Entry 8ILM (electron microscopy, 3.30 A resolution); this record covers chains B and Q of the 19 polymer chains in the assembly.

== Chain B ==
Name: Ribulose bisphosphate carboxylase large chain
Source organism: Synechococcus elongatus PCC 6301
Notes: EC 4.1.1.39
UniProt: P00880 (RBL_SYNP6); residues 1-472 here = UniProt positions 1-472
Amino-acid sequence (472 residues; row label = number of the first residue in the row):
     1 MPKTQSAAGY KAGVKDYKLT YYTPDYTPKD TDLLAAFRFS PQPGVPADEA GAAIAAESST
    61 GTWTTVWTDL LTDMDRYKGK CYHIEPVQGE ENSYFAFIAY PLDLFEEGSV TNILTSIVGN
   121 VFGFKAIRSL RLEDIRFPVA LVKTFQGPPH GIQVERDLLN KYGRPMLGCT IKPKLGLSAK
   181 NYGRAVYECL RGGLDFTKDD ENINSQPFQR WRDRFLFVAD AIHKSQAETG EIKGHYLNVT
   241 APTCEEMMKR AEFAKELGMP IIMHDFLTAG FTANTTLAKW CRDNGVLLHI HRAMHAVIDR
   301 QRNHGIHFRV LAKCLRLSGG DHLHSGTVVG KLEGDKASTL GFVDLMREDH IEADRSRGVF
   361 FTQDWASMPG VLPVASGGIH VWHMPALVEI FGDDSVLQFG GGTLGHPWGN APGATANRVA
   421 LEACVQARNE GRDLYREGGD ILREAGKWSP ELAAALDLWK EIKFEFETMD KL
Not modelled in the structure: 1-13, 467-472
Swiss-Prot annotation at these positions:
  - motif: E461 to E467 (Interacts with RbcX2)
  - active site (Proton acceptor): K172, H291
  - binding site (substrate): N120, T170, K174, R292, H324, S376
  - binding site (Mg(2+)): K198, D200, E201
  - site: K331 (Transition state stabilizer)
  - modified residue: K198 (N6-carboxylysine)
  - mutagenesis: E49 (E49A/C: Does not form the RbcL8-(RbcX2)8 complex), A53 (A53H: Wild-type formation of the RbcL8-(RbcX2)8 complex), W67 to L71 (Alters the RbcL-RbcS interface, RbcS cannot displace RbcX2 from assembly intermediate), E106 (E106Q: Protein aggregates, forms RbcL2-RbcX(2)2 homodimer intermediate poorly), A126 (A126Y: Reduced formation of the RbcL8-(RbcX2)8 complex), R212 (R212S: Forms stable homodimer in presence of RbcX2 but does not form RbcL8 form), E461 to L472 (Remains bound to GroEL), F464 (F464A: Remains bound to GroEL), F466 (F466A: Remains bound to GroEL)

== Chain Q ==
Name: Protein BUNDLE SHEATH DEFECTIVE 2, chloroplastic
Source organism: Arabidopsis thaliana
UniProt: Q9SN73 (BSD2_ARATH); residues 1-80 here correspond to UniProt positions 57-136 (UniProt number = residue number + 56)
Amino-acid sequence (81 residues; row label = number of the first residue in the row; numbering starts at 0):
     0 MAANNNPQGT KPNSLVCANC EGEGCVACSQ CKGGGVNLID HFNGQFKAGA LCWLCRGKKE
    60 VLCGDCNGAG FIGGFLSTFD E
Not modelled in the structure: 0-6, 80
Sequence notes: initiating methionine (0)
Swiss-Prot annotation at these positions:
  - zinc finger: P6 to T77 (CR-type)
  - binding site (Zn(2+)): C16, C19, E22, C24, C27, C30, C51, C54, E59, C62, C65

== Interface between chain B and chain Q ==
Residue-residue contacts (30):
  T327(B) - D79(Q)  hydrogen bond (side chain-backbone)
  V329(B) - D79(Q)
  G377(B) - T77(Q)
  G377(B) - F78(Q)  hydrogen bond (backbone-backbone)
  G377(B) - D79(Q)  hydrogen bond (backbone-backbone)
  G378(B) - D79(Q)
  I379(B) - D79(Q)
  H383(B) - D79(Q)  salt bridge
  G405(B) - L61(Q)
  P407(B) - L53(Q)
  P407(B) - R55(Q)  hydrogen bond (backbone-side chain)
  W408(B) - F45(Q)  hydrophobic
  W408(B) - W52(Q)  hydrogen bond (side chain-backbone)
  W408(B) - L53(Q)  hydrogen bond (side chain-backbone)
  W408(B) - R55(Q)  hydrogen bond (backbone-side chain)
  P450(B) - Q44(Q)
  P450(B) - W52(Q)
  A453(B) - W52(Q)
  A454(B) - W52(Q)
  A454(B) - L53(Q)  hydrophobic
  D457(B) - Q29(Q)  hydrogen bond
  L458(B) - V60(Q)  hydrophobic
  L458(B) - L61(Q)
  L458(B) - G63(Q)
  W459(B) - G63(Q)
  W459(B) - N66(Q)
  K460(B) - N18(Q)
  K460(B) - D64(Q)  salt bridge
  E461(B) - Q7(Q)  hydrogen bond
  E461(B) - D64(Q)
Also at the interface, not in a pair above, chain B (20 interface residues in all): P173, H295, K447
Also at the interface, not in a pair above, chain Q (19 interface residues in all): F41, F74, L75

== In short ==
Chain B and chain Q form an interface of 20 and 19 residues respectively, with 9 hydrogen bonds and 2 salt
bridges. Among the polar pairs are H383(B)-D79(Q), K460(B)-D64(Q) and T327(B)-D79(Q).
Chain B is Ribulose bisphosphate carboxylase large chain (Synechococcus elongatus PCC 6301) and chain Q is
Protein BUNDLE SHEATH DEFECTIVE 2, chloroplastic (Arabidopsis thaliana); the structure, The cryo-EM structure
of eight Rubisco large subunits (RbcL), two Arabidopsis thaliana Rubisco accumulation factors 1 ..., was
determined by electron microscopy, deposited together with 8ILB, 8IO2, 8IOJ and 8IOL.
